Entry 8SW6 (X-ray diffraction, 1.76 A resolution); this record covers chains A and C.

Chain A:
Name: Serine/threonine-protein phosphatase PP1-alpha catalytic subunit
From: Homo sapiens
Notes: EC 3.1.3.16
UniProt: P62136 (PP1A_HUMAN); numbering as in UniProt (aligned over 7-300)
Chain sequence (299 residues; each row starts with the number of its first residue):
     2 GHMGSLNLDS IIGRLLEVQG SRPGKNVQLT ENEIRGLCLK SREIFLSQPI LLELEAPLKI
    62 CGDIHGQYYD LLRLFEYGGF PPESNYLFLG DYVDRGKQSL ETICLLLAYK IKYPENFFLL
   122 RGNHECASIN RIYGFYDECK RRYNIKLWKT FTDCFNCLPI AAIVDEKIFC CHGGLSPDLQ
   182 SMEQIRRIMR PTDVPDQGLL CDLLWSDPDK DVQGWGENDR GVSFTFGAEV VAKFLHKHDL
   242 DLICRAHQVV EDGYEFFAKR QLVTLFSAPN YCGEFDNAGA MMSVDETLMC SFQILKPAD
Not modelled in the structure: 2-5
Differences from the reference sequence: expression tag (2-6)
Ion coordination: Mn2+ site 1: Asp64, His66, Asp92 (together with sulfate ion); Mn2+ site 2: Asp92, Asn124, His173, His248 (together with sulfate ion)
Swiss-Prot annotation at these positions:
  - active site: His125 (Proton donor)
  - binding site (Mn(2+)): Asp64, His66, Asp92, Asn124, His173, His248
  - modified residue: Ser22 (Phosphoserine)
  - mutagenesis: Pro50 (P50R: Promotes SMP complex formation), Ala57 (A57P: No effect on SMP complex formation), Glu184 (E184A: Promotes SMP complex formation), Arg188 (R188A: Abolishes SMP complex formation)

Chain C:
Name: PP1-specific Phosphatase-Targeting Peptide version 3
From: Homo sapiens
Chain sequence (43 residues; each row starts with the number of its first residue):
   382 GHMKGILKRE KRLRRKNVHW PEEGKLREYF YFELDEAERV NVN
Not modelled in the structure: 382-384, 390-395, 417-424

How chain A and chain C interact:
Residue-residue contacts (68):
  Pro24(A) with Asp416(C)
  Gln49(A) with Leu388(C)
  Leu53(A) with Leu388(C), hydrophobic
  Glu54(A) with Ile387(C); Leu388(C); Lys389(C), hydrogen bond (backbone-backbone)
  Leu55(A) with Ile387(C); Leu388(C), hydrophobic; Lys389(C)
  Glu56(A) with Ile387(C), hydrogen bond (backbone-backbone); Lys389(C)
  Asp71(A) with Phe413(C)
  Arg74(A) with Phe413(C)
  Tyr78(A) with Phe411(C), hydrophobic; Tyr412(C); Phe413(C)
  Asn86(A) with Ile387(C)
  Glu116(A) with Gly386(C); Ile387(C), hydrogen bond (backbone-backbone); Leu388(C)
  Asn117(A) with Lys385(C), hydrogen bond (side chain-backbone); Gly386(C)
  Phe119(A) with Ile387(C), hydrophobic; Leu388(C), hydrophobic
  Asp166(A) with Lys397(C), salt bridge
  Glu167(A) with Lys389(C)
  Lys168(A) with Arg396(C); Lys397(C), hydrogen bond (side chain-backbone); Asn398(C), hydrogen bond
  Ile169(A) with Val399(C), hydrophobic
  Asp240(A) with Arg396(C), salt bridge
  Asp242(A) with Asn398(C); Val399(C), hydrogen bond (side chain-backbone)
  Tyr255(A) with Leu407(C); Arg408(C), hydrogen bond
  Phe257(A) with Trp401(C), hydrophobic
  Arg261(A) with Trp401(C); Glu404(C), salt bridge
  Glu287(A) with Lys397(C), hydrogen bond (backbone-side chain)
  Thr288(A) with Asn398(C); His400(C), hydrogen bond (backbone-side chain)
  Leu289(A) with Lys397(C); Asn398(C); Val399(C); His400(C), hydrogen bond (backbone-backbone)
  Met290(A) with His400(C); Trp401(C); Pro402(C)
  Cys291(A) with His400(C), hydrogen bond (backbone-backbone); Trp401(C); Pro402(C)
  Ser292(A) with Leu407(C)
  Phe293(A) with Trp401(C), hydrophobic; Leu407(C), hydrogen bond (backbone-backbone); Arg408(C); Glu409(C), hydrogen bond (backbone-backbone)
  Gln294(A) with Glu409(C), hydrogen bond; Phe411(C)
  Ile295(A) with Glu409(C), hydrogen bond (backbone-backbone); Tyr410(C); Phe411(C), hydrogen bond (backbone-backbone)
  Leu296(A) with Phe411(C)
  Lys297(A) with Phe411(C), hydrogen bond (backbone-backbone); Tyr412(C); Phe413(C), hydrogen bond (backbone-backbone)
  Pro298(A) with Phe413(C); Leu415(C), hydrophobic
  Ala299(A) with Phe413(C), hydrogen bond (backbone-backbone)
Other interface residues (no listed pair), chain A (43 interface residues in all): Pro50, Ala57, Pro58, Leu59, Pro83, Leu243, Pro270, Met283
Other interface residues (no listed pair), chain C (23 interface residues in all): Lys406

In short:
43 residues of chain A and 23 residues of chain C are in contact; the contacts include 20 hydrogen bonds and 3
salt bridges. Among the polar pairs are Asp166(A)-Lys397(C), Asp240(A)-Arg396(C) and Arg261(A)-Glu404(C).
Chain A is Serine/threonine-protein phosphatase PP1-alpha catalytic subunit and chain C is PP1-specific
Phosphatase-Targeting Peptide version 3, both from Homo sapiens; the structure, Protein Phosphatase 1 in
complex with PP1-specific Phosphatase targeting peptide (PhosTAP) version 3, was determined by X-ray
diffraction (same publication as 8SW5).
